9CO9 - chains B and E of the 4 polymer chains in the assembly; structure by electron microscopy, 3.44 A resolution.

Chain B:
Name: Spike glycoprotein
From: Severe acute respiratory syndrome coronavirus 2
UniProt: P0DTC2 (SPIKE_SARS2); aligned to UniProt positions 1-1212 over residues 1-1212 (the alignment contains insertions or deletions, so no single offset holds)
Amino-acid sequence (1243 residues; row label = number of the first residue in the row):
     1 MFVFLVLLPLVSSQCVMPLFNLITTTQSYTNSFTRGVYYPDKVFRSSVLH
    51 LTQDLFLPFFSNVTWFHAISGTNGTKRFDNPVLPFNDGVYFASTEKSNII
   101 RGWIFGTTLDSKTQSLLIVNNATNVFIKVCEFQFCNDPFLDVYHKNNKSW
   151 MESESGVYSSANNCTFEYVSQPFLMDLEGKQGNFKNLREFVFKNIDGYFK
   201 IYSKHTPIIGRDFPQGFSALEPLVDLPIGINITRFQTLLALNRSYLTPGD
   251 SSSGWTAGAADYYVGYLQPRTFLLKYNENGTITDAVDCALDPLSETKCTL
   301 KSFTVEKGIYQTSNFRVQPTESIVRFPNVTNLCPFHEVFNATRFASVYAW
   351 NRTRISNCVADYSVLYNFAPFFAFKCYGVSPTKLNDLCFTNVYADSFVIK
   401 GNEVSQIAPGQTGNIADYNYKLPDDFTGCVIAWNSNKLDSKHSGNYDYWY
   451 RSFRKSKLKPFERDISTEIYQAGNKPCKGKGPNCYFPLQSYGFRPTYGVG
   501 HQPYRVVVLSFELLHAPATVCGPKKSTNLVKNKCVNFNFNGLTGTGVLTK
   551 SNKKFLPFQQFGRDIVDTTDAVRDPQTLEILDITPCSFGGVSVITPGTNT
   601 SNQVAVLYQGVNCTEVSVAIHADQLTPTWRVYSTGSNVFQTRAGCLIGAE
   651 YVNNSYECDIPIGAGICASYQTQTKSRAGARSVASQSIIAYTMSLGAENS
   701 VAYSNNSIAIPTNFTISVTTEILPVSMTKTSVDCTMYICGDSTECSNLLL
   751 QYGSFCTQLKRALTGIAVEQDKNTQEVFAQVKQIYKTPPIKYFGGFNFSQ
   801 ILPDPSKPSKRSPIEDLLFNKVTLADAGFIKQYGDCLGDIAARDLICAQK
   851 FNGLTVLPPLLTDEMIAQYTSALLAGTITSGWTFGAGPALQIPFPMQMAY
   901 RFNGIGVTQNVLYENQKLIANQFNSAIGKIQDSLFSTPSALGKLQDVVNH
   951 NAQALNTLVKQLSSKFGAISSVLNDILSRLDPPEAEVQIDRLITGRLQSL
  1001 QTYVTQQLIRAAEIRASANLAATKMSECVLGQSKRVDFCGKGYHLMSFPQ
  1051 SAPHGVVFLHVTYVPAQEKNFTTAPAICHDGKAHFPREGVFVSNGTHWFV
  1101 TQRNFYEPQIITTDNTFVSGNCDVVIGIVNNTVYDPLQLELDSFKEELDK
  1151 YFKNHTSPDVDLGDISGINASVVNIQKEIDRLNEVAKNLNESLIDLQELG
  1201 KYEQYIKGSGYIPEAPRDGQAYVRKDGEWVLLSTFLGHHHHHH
Disordered / not traced: 1-325, 526-1243
Cystine bridges: Cys-333/Cys-358, Cys-376/Cys-429, Cys-388/Cys-521, Cys-477/Cys-484
Construct notes: insertion (17); conflict Pro-18 (Asn17 in P0DTC2), Phe-20 (Thr19 in P0DTC2), Asn-21 (Thr20 in P0DTC2), 67 further conflict positions vs the reference (P0DTC2) not listed; expression tag (1213-1243)
Curated features (UniProtKB/Swiss-Prot):
  - glycosylation: Asn-331 (N-linked (GlcNAc...) (complex) asparagine)

Chain E:
Name: Nanosota-9
From: Vicugna pacos
Amino-acid sequence (150 residues; numbered 1 to 150; the number before each row is that of its first residue):
     1 QVQLQESGGGLVQPGGSLRLSCTASGIALHTHATGWFRQAPGKEREGVSC
    51 ISSGDGTTYYEDSVEGRFTISRDNAKNTVYLQMNSLKLEDTAVYYCAADP
   101 GAVCHSGSYYYTDDDFYYRGQGTQVTVSSGGQHHHHHHGAYPYDVPDYAS
Disordered / not traced: 130-150
Cystine bridges: Cys-22/Cys-96, Cys-50/Cys-104

Interface between chain B and chain E:
Pairs across the interface (5):
  Lys-375(B) / Ser-71(E)  hydrogen bond
  Asn-402(B) / Asn-84(E)  hydrogen bond (backbone-side chain)
  Ser-405(B) / Thr-69(E)  hydrogen bond
  Gly-500(B) / Ser-17(E)  hydrogen bond (backbone-side chain)
  His-501(B) / Gly-15(E)  hydrogen bond (side chain-backbone)
Other interface residues (no listed pair), chain B (8 interface residues in all): Phe-372, Gly-401, Val-499
Other interface residues (no listed pair), chain E (7 interface residues in all): Arg-19, Gln-82

Summary:
Chain B and chain E form an interface of 8 and 7 residues respectively, with 5 hydrogen bonds. Polar pairs
include Lys-375(B)/Ser-71(E), Asn-402(B)/Asn-84(E) and Ser-405(B)/Thr-69(E).
Here chain B is Spike glycoprotein (Severe acute respiratory syndrome coronavirus 2) and chain E is Nanosota-9
(Vicugna pacos). Entry 9CO9 (Local refinement of JN.1 spike/Nanosota-9 complex) was determined by electron
microscopy, deposited together with 9CO6, 9CO7 and 9CO8.
